Entry 6YCZ (X-ray diffraction, 3.27 A resolution); this record covers chains A and B of the 3 polymer chains in the assembly.

== Chain A ==
Name: Myosin-A
Organism: Plasmodium falciparum (isolate 3D7)
UniProtKB: Q8IDR3 (MYOA_PLAF7); numbering as in UniProt (aligned over 1-818)
Chain sequence (818 residues; numbered 1 to 818; the number before each row is that of its first residue):
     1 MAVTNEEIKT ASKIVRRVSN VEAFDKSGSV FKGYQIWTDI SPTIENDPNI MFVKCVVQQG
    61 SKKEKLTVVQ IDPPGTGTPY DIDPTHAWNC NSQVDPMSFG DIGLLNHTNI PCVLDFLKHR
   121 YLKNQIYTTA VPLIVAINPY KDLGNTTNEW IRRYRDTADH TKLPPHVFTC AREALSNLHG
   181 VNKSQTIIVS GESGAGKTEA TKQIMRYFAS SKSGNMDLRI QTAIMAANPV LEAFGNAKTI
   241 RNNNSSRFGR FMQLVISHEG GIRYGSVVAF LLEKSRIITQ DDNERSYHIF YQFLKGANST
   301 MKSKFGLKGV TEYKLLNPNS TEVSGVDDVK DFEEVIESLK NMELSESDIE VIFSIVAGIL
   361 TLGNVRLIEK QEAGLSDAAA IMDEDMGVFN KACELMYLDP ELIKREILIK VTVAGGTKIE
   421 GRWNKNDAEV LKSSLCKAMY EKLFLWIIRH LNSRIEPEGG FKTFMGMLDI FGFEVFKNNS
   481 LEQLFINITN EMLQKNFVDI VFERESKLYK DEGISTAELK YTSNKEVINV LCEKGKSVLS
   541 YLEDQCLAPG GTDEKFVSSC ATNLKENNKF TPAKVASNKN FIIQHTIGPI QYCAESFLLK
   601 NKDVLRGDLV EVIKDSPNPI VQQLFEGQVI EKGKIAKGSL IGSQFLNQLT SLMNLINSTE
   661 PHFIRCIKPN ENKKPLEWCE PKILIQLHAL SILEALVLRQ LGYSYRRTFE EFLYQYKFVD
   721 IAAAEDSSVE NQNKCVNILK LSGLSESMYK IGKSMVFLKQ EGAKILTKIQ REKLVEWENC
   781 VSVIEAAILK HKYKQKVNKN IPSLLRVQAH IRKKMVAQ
Unresolved in the structure: 1-19, 372-375
Ion coordination: Mg2+: T198, S246 (together with ADP)
Residues lining bound ligands: ADP (adenosine-5'-diphosphate): I126, Y127, N138, P139, Y140, K141, D142, E192, S193, G194, A195, G196, K197, T198, E199, Q203, N242, N244
UniProt features mapped onto this chain:
  - region: P661 to E671 (Actin-binding)
  - binding site (ATP): G191 to T198
  - modified residue: S19 (Phosphoserine)
Reported in the primary citation:
  - mutagenesis - E6R (2 fold): decreased catalytic activity on actin-activated
  - mutagenesis - R707A/E711A/Y714A, R707L/E711R/Y714A: decreased catalytic activity on actin-activated ATPase

== Chain B ==
Name: Myosin A tail domain interacting protein
Organism: Plasmodium falciparum (isolate NF54)
UniProtKB: W7K1J7 (W7K1J7_PLAFO); residues 1-204 here = UniProt positions 1-204
Chain sequence (204 residues; row label = number of the first residue in the row):
     1 MKQECNVCYF NLPDPESTLG PYDNELNYFT WGPGFEYEPE PQRKPLSIEE SFENSEESEE
    61 SVADIQQLEE KVDESDVRIY FNEKSSGGKI SIDNASYNAR KLGLAPSSID EKKIKELYGD
   121 NLTYEQYLEY LSICVHDKDN VEELIKMFAH FDNNCTGYLT KSQMKNILTT WGDALTDQEA
   181 IDALNAFSSE DNIDYKLFCE DILQ
Unresolved in the structure: 1-73

== Chain A / chain B interface ==
Residue-residue contacts (61; chain A residue first):
  D72(A) with N154(B), hydrogen bond
  H119(A) with N153(B); N154(B)
  L122(A) with N154(B)
  K796(A) with H150(B)
  V797(A) with M147(B); H150(B); F151(B), hydrophobic; W171(B), hydrophobic
  N800(A) with K146(B); M147(B); H150(B)
  I801(A) with W171(B), hydrophobic
  S803(A) with E143(B), hydrogen bond (side chain-backbone); L144(B), hydrogen bond (side chain-backbone); K146(B); M147(B)
  L804(A) with M147(B), hydrophobic; I167(B), hydrophobic; W171(B)
  L805(A) with S108(B); I109(B), hydrophobic; D173(B)
  R806(A) with A105(B), hydrogen bond (side chain-backbone); S107(B); H136(B); D139(B), salt bridge
  V807(A) with L144(B); F148(B), hydrophobic; F198(B), hydrophobic; I202(B), hydrophobic
  Q808(A) with L168(B), hydrogen bond (side chain-backbone); W171(B), hydrogen bond (side chain-backbone); G172(B); D173(B), hydrogen bond (side chain-backbone); A174(B)
  A809(A) with A105(B); P106(B)
  H810(A) with A105(B); D139(B), salt bridge; I202(B); L203(B)
  I811(A) with L168(B), hydrophobic; L175(B), hydrophobic; A183(B), hydrophobic; F198(B), hydrophobic
  R812(A) with R100(B); D173(B), hydrogen bond (side chain-backbone); A174(B), hydrogen bond (side chain-backbone); L175(B)
  K813(A) with R100(B); G103(B); L104(B); I202(B), hydrogen bond (side chain-backbone)
  K814(A) with D201(B), hydrogen bond (side chain-backbone); I202(B); Q204(B), hydrogen bond (side chain-backbone)
  M815(A) with E179(B)
  V816(A) with Y97(B), hydrophobic; R100(B); K101(B)
Other interface residues (no listed pair), chain A (24 interface residues in all): K118, L676, K794
Other interface residues (no listed pair), chain B (38 interface residues in all): C155, D182, C199

== In short ==
The interface between chain A and chain B involves 24 residues on one side and 38 on the other; the contacts
include 12 hydrogen bonds and 2 salt bridges. Polar pairs include R806(A)-D139(B), H810(A)-D139(B) and
D72(A)-N154(B). From the paper: R707A/E711A/Y714A and R707L/E711R/Y714A of chain A reduce catalytic activity
on actin-activated ATPase; E6R of chain A reduces catalytic activity on actin-activated.
Here chain A is Myosin-A (Plasmodium falciparum (isolate 3D7)) and chain B is Myosin A tail domain interacting
protein (Plasmodium falciparum (isolate NF54)). Entry 6YCZ (Plasmodium falciparum Myosin A delta-Nter,
Post-Rigor state) was determined by X-ray diffraction together with 6YCX and 6YCY from the same study.
